Entry 8HBD (electron microscopy, 2.99 A resolution); this record covers chains A and B of the 6 polymer chains in the assembly.

# Chain A
Protein: Guanine nucleotide-binding protein G(i) subunit alpha-1
Source organism: Homo sapiens
UniProtKB: P63096 (GNAI1_HUMAN); residue numbers follow UniProt; this construct covers 1-354
Amino-acid sequence (354 residues; row label = number of the first residue in the row):
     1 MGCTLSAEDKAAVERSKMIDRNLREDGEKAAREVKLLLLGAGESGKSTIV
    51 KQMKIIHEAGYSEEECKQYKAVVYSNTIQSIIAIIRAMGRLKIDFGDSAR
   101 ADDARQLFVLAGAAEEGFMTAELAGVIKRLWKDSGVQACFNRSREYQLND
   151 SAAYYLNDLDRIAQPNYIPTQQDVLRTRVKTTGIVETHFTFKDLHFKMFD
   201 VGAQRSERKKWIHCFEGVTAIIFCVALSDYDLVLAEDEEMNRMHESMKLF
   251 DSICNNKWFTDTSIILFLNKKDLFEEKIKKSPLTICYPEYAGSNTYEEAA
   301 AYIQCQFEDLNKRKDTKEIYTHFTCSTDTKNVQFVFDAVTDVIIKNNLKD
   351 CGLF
Unresolved in the structure: 1-4, 43-44, 56-181, 234-240
Differences from the reference sequence: conflict Ala203 (Gly in P63096), Ser326 (Ala in P63096)
Curated features (UniProtKB/Swiss-Prot):
  - region: Lys35 to Thr48 (G1 motif), Asp173 to Thr181 (G2 motif), Phe196 to Gly202, Gln204, Arg205 (G3 motif), Ile265 to Asp272 (G4 motif), Thr324, Cys325, Thr327 to Thr329 (G5 motif)
  - binding site (GTP): Glu43 to Thr48, Ser151, Leu175 to Thr181, Asp200 to Gly202, Gln204, Asn269 to Asp272
  - binding site (Mg(2+)): Ser47, Thr181
  - modified residue: Arg178 (ADP-ribosylarginine), Gln204 (Deamidated glutamine), Cys351 (ADP-ribosylcysteine)
  - lipidation: Gly2 (N-myristoyl glycine), Cys3 (S-palmitoyl cysteine)

# Chain B
Protein: Guanine nucleotide-binding protein G(I)/G(S)/G(T) subunit beta-1
Source organism: Homo sapiens
UniProtKB: P62873 (GBB1_HUMAN); residues 2-340 here = UniProt positions 2-340
Amino-acid sequence (377 residues; each row starts with the number of its first residue; numbers below 1 keep their minus sign (Met-10 is residue -10)):
   -10 MHHHHHHGSLLQSELDQLRQEAEQLKNQIRDARKACADATLSQITNNIDP
    40 VGRIQMRTRRTLRGHLAKIYAMHWGTDSRLLVSASQDGKLIIWDSYTTNK
    90 VHAIPLRSSWVMTCAYAPSGNYVACGGLDNICSIYNLKTREGNVRVSREL
   140 AGHTGYLSCCRFLDDNQIVTSSGDTTCALWDIETGQQTTTFTGHTGDVMS
   190 LSLAPDTRLFVSGACDASAKLWDVREGMCRQTFTGHESDINAICFFPNGN
   240 AFATGSDDATCRLFDLRADQELMTYSHDNIICGITSVSFSKSGRLLLAGY
   290 DDFNCNVWDALKADRAGVLAGHDNRVSCLGVTDDGMAVATGSWDSFLKIW
   340 NGSSGGGGSGGGGSSGVSGWRLFKKIS
Unresolved in the structure: -10 to 1, 341-366
Disulfide bonds: Cys121-Cys149
Differences from the reference sequence: initiating methionine (-10); expression tag (-9 to 1, 341-366)
Curated features (UniProtKB/Swiss-Prot):
  - modified residue: Ser2 (N-acetylserine), His266 (Phosphohistidine)

# Interface between chain A and chain B
Pairs across the interface (46):
  Asp9(A) - Thr86(B)
  Asp9(A) - Asn88(B)
  Ala12(A) - Asn88(B)
  Arg15(A) - Val90(B)  hydrogen bond (side chain-backbone)
  Arg15(A) - His91(B)  hydrogen bond
  Ser16(A) - Asn88(B)
  Ser16(A) - Lys89(B)  hydrogen bond
  Ile19(A) - Lys89(B)
  Ile19(A) - Ala92(B)  hydrophobic
  Asp20(A) - Lys89(B)  salt bridge
  Leu23(A) - Gly53(B)
  Leu23(A) - Ile80(B)  hydrophobic
  Arg24(A) - Gly53(B)
  Arg24(A) - Leu55(B)
  Asp26(A) - Lys78(B)  salt bridge
  Gly27(A) - Leu55(B)
  Thr182(A) - Asp118(B)
  Thr182(A) - Asn119(B)
  Gly183(A) - Asn119(B)
  Ile184(A) - Trp99(B)
  Phe199(A) - Trp99(B)  hydrophobic
  Gln204(A) - Leu117(B)  hydrogen bond (side chain-backbone)
  Gln204(A) - Tyr145(B)  hydrogen bond (side chain-backbone)
  Ser206(A) - Tyr145(B)
  Ser206(A) - Gly162(B)
  Ser206(A) - Asp186(B)  hydrogen bond
  Glu207(A) - Asp186(B)
  Glu207(A) - Cys204(B)  hydrogen bond
  Glu207(A) - Asp228(B)
  Lys209(A) - Asp228(B)  salt bridge
  Lys210(A) - Tyr145(B)
  Lys210(A) - Met188(B)
  Lys210(A) - Cys204(B)
  Lys210(A) - Asp228(B)
  Lys210(A) - Asp246(B)
  Trp211(A) - Leu117(B)  hydrophobic
  Trp211(A) - Tyr145(B)
  His213(A) - Lys57(B)  hydrogen bond (backbone-side chain)
  His213(A) - Trp332(B)
  Cys214(A) - Tyr59(B)  hydrogen bond
  Cys214(A) - Trp99(B)
  Phe215(A) - Trp99(B)  hydrophobic
  Glu216(A) - Lys57(B)  salt bridge
  Glu216(A) - Trp332(B)
  Trp258(A) - Arg314(B)
  Trp258(A) - Trp332(B)  hydrophobic
Interface residues without a listed pair, chain A (28 interface residues in all): Val13, Glu186, Val201
Interface residues without a listed pair, chain B (30 interface residues in all): Arg52, Gln75, Ser98, Thr143, Gly144

# Summary
28 residues of chain A face 30 of chain B across their interface; the contacts include 9 hydrogen bonds and 4
salt bridges. Polar contacts include Asp20(A)-Lys89(B), Asp26(A)-Lys78(B) and Lys209(A)-Asp228(B). UniProt
lists 22 GTP-binding residues and Mg2+-binding residues Ser47(A) and Thr181(A) on chain A.
Chain A is Guanine nucleotide-binding protein G(i) subunit alpha-1 and chain B is Guanine nucleotide-binding
protein G(I)/G(S)/G(T) subunit beta-1, both from Homo sapiens; the structure, Cryo-EM structure of
IRL1620-bound ETBR-Gi complex, was determined by electron microscopy, deposited together with 8HCQ and 8HCX.
